3B6G - chains I and A of the 10 polymer chains in the assembly; structure by X-ray diffraction, 3.45 A resolution.

Chain I:
Molecule: 147-nt DNA strand
Source organism: Homo sapiens
Sequence (147 nucleotides; row label = number of the first residue in the row; numbers below 1 keep their minus sign (DA-73 is residue -73)):
   -73 ATCAATATCCACCTGCAGATACTACCAAAAGTGTATTTGGAAACTGCTCC
   -23 ATCAAAAGGCATGTTCAGCTGGAATCCAGCTGAACATGCCTTTTGATGGA
    27 GCAGTTTCCAAATACACTTTTGGTAGTATCTGCAGGTGGATATTGAT

Chain A:
Name: Histone H3.2
Source organism: Xenopus laevis
UniProtKB: P84233 (H32_XENLA); residues 1-135 here correspond to UniProt positions 2-136 (UniProt number = residue number + 1)
Sequence (135 residues; each row starts with the number of its first residue):
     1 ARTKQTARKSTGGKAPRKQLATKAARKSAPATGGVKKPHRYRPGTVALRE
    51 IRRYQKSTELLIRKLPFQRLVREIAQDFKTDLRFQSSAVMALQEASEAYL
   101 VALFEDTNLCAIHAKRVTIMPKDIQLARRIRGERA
Disordered / not traced: 1-32
Sequence notes: conflict Ala102 (Gly103 in P84233)
Curated features (UniProtKB/Swiss-Prot):
  - modified residue: Arg2 (Asymmetric dimethylarginine), Thr3 (Phosphothreonine), Lys4 (Allysine), Gln5 (5-glutamyl dopamine), Thr6 (Phosphothreonine), Arg8 (Citrulline), Lys9 (N6,N6,N6-trimethyllysine), Ser10 (ADP-ribosylserine), Thr11 (Phosphothreonine), Lys14 (N6-(2-hydroxyisobutyryl)lysine), Arg17 (Asymmetric dimethylarginine), Lys18 (N6-(2-hydroxyisobutyryl)lysine), Lys23 (N6-(2-hydroxyisobutyryl)lysine), Arg26 (Citrulline), Lys27 (N6,N6,N6-trimethyllysine), Ser28 (ADP-ribosylserine), Lys36 (N6,N6,N6-trimethyllysine), Lys37 (N6-methyllysine), Tyr41 (Phosphotyrosine), Lys56 (N6,N6,N6-trimethyllysine) and 8 more in UniProt
  - lipidation: Cys110 (S-palmitoyl cysteine)

Interface between chain I and chain A:
Contacting residue pairs (22):
  DC-24(I) - Arg83(A)  phosphate contact
  DC-24(I) - Phe84(A)  sugar contact
  DC-24(I) - Gln85(A)  phosphate contact
  DC-24(I) - Ser86(A)  hydrogen bond to the phosphate
  DA-23(I) - Arg72(A)  salt bridge to the phosphate
  DA-23(I) - Arg83(A)  phosphate contact
  DA-23(I) - Phe84(A)  hydrogen bond to the phosphate
  DA-13(I) - Arg63(A)  sugar contact
  DG-6(I) - Arg42(A)  sugar contact
  DT-4(I) - Thr118(A)  hydrogen bond to the phosphate
  DG-3(I) - Arg116(A)  phosphate contact
  DG-3(I) - Val117(A)  hydrogen bond to the phosphate
  DG-3(I) - Thr118(A)  hydrogen bond to the phosphate
  DG-2(I) - Arg116(A)  salt bridge to the phosphate
  DG-2(I) - Met120(A)  phosphate contact
  DT70(I) - Tyr41(A)  phosphate contact
  DG71(I) - His39(A)  sugar contact
  DG71(I) - Tyr41(A)  phosphate contact
  DG71(I) - Arg42(A)  hydrogen bond to the phosphate
  DG71(I) - Thr45(A)  phosphate contact
  DA72(I) - Arg42(A)  salt bridge to the phosphate
  DT73(I) - Lys37(A)  phosphate contact
Also at the interface, not in a pair above, chain A (19 interface residues in all): Arg40, Pro43, Leu82, Lys115

Summary:
11 residues of chain I and 19 residues of chain A are in contact; the contacts include 6 hydrogen bonds and 3
salt bridges. Polar contacts include DC-24(I)-Ser86(A), DA-23(I)-Phe84(A) and DT-4(I)-Thr118(A).
Chain I is a 147-nt DNA strand (Homo sapiens) and chain A is Histone H3.2 (Xenopus laevis); the structure,
Nucleosome core particle treated with oxaliplatin, was determined by X-ray diffraction (same publication as
3B6F).
